7XFM - chains B and J of the 11 polymer chains in the assembly; structure by electron microscopy, 3.10 A resolution.

== Chain B ==
Name: Histone H4
From: Xenopus laevis
Reference sequence: P62799 (H4_XENLA); residues 0-102 here correspond to UniProt positions 1-103 (UniProt number = residue number + 1)
Sequence (103 residues; numbered 0 to 102; the number before each row is that of its first residue; numbering starts at 0):
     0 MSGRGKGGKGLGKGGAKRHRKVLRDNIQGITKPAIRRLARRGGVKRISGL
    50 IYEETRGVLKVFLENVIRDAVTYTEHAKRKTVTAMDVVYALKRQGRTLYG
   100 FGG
Not modelled in the structure: 0-21
Curated features (UniProtKB/Swiss-Prot):
  - DNA-binding region: Lys16 to Lys20
  - modified residue: Ser1 (N-acetylserine), Arg3 (Asymmetric dimethylarginine), Lys5 (N6-(2-hydroxyisobutyryl)lysine), Lys8 (N6-(2-hydroxyisobutyryl)lysine), Lys12 (N6-(2-hydroxyisobutyryl)lysine), Lys16 (N6-(2-hydroxyisobutyryl)lysine), Lys20 (N6,N6,N6-trimethyllysine), Lys31 (N6-(2-hydroxyisobutyryl)lysine), Lys44 (N6-(2-hydroxyisobutyryl)lysine), Ser47 (Phosphoserine), Tyr51 (Phosphotyrosine), Lys59 (N6-(2-hydroxyisobutyryl)lysine), Lys77 (N6-(2-hydroxyisobutyryl)lysine), Lys79 (N6-(2-hydroxyisobutyryl)lysine), Tyr88 (Phosphotyrosine), Lys91 (N6-(2-hydroxyisobutyryl)lysine)
  - cross-link (Glycyl lysine isopeptide (Lys-Gly)): Lys31 (interchain with G-Cter in UFM1), Lys91 (interchain with G-Cter in ubiquitin)

== Chain J ==
Molecule: 152-nt DNA strand
From: Xenopus laevis
Sequence (152 nucleotides; each row starts with the number of its first residue; numbers below 1 keep their minus sign (DC-74 is residue -74)):
   -74 CCTGGAGAATCCCGGTGCCGAGGCCGCTCAATTGGTCGTAGACAGCTCTA
   -24 GCACCGCTTAAACGCACGTACGCGCTGTCCCCCGCGTTTTAACCGCCAAG
    26 GGGATTACTCCCTAGTCTCCAGGCACGCGTCAGATATATACATCCTGTGC
    76 AT
Not modelled in the structure: -74 to -73, 61-77

== Chain B / chain J interface ==
Pairs across the interface (11):
  Arg35(B) - DC8(J)  salt bridge to the phosphate
  Arg45(B) - DC7(J)  hydrogen bond to the sugar
  Arg45(B) - DC8(J)  phosphate contact
  Ile46(B) - DC7(J)  sugar contact
  Ile46(B) - DC8(J)  hydrogen bond to the phosphate
  Ser47(B) - DC7(J)  hydrogen bond to the phosphate
  Gly48(B) - DC7(J)  hydrogen bond to the phosphate
  Arg78(B) - DG28(J)  phosphate contact
  Lys79(B) - DG27(J)  salt bridge to the phosphate
  Lys79(B) - DG28(J)  hydrogen bond to the phosphate
  Thr80(B) - DG28(J)  hydrogen bond to the phosphate
Other interface residues (no listed pair), chain B (10 interface residues in all): Arg39, Lys77
Other interface residues (no listed pair), chain J (5 interface residues in all): DG9

== Summary ==
The interface between chain B and chain J involves 10 residues on one side and 5 on the other, with 6 hydrogen
bonds and 2 salt bridges. Polar contacts include Arg45(B)-DC7(J), Ile46(B)-DC8(J) and Ser47(B)-DC7(J). Curated
annotation (UniProt) lists a DNA-binding region on chain B.
Here chain B is Histone H4 and chain J is a 152-nt DNA strand, both from Xenopus laevis. Entry 7XFM (Structure
of nucleosome-AAG complex (A-53I, post-catalytic state)) was determined by electron microscopy together with
7XFC, 7XFH, 7XFI, 7XFJ, 7XFL and 7XFN from the same study.
